1CAX - chains A and C of the 6 polymer chains in the assembly; structure by X-ray diffraction, 2.60 A resolution.

== Chain A (and C) ==
Molecule: Canavalin
From: Canavalia ensiformis
Notes: chain C of this document is another copy of the same molecule, construct and numbering; everything in this record applies to it too
UniProtKB: P50477 (CANA_CANEN); residue numbers follow UniProt; this construct covers 44-224
Amino-acid sequence (181 residues; row label = number of the first residue in the row):
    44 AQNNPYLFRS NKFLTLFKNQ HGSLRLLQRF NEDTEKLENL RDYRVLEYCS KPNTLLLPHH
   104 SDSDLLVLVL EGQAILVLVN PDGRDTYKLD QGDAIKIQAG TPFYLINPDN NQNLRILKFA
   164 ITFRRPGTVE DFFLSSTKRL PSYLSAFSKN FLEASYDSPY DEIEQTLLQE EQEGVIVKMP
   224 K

== How chain A and chain C interact ==
Pairs across the interface (4; chain A residue first):
  Arg-167(A) with Asn-82(C)
  Arg-168(A) with Glu-78(C), salt bridge; Lys-79(C)
  Pro-169(A) with Glu-81(C)
Also at the interface, not in a pair above, chain A (4 interface residues in all): Phe-166

== Overview ==
Chain A and chain C each contribute 4 residues to their interface, with 1 salt bridge. The salt-bridged pair
is Arg-168(A)/Glu-78(C).
Chain A and chain C are both Canavalin (Canavalia ensiformis); the structure, Determination of three crystal
structures of canavalin by molecular replacement, was determined by X-ray diffraction (same publication as
1CAU, 1CAV and 1CAW).
